Entry 3RMX (X-ray diffraction, 2.75 A resolution); this record covers chain A.

Chain A:
Name: Botulinum neurotoxin type D
From: Clostridium botulinum
Notes: fragment: Receptor Binding Domain
UniProt: P19321 (BXD_CLOBO); residue numbers follow UniProt; this construct covers 862-1276
Amino-acid sequence (415 residues; each row starts with the number of its first residue):
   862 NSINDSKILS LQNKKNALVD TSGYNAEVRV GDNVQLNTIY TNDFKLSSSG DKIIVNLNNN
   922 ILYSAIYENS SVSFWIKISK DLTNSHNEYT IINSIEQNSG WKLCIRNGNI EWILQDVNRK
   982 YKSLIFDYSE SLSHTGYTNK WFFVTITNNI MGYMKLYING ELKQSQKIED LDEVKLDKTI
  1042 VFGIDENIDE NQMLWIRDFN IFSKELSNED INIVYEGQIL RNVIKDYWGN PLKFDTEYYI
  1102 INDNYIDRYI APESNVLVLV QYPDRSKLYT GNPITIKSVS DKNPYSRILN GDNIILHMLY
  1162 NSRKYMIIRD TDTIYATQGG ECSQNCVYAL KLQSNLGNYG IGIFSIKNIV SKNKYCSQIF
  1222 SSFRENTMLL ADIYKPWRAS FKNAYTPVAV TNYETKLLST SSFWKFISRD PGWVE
Disordered / not traced: 922-927, 1178-1182
Disulfides: Cys-1183/Cys-1187
Differences from the reference sequence: engineered mutation Ala-1240 (Phe in P19321)
Curated features (UniProtKB/Swiss-Prot):
  - region: Tyr-1235 to Arg-1239, Ser-1241 to Ala-1245 (Ganglioside-binding loop)
  - motif: Thr-1252 to Glu-1255 (Host ganglioside-binding motif)
  - binding site (N-acetyl-beta-neuraminate): Thr-1172, Asp-1173, Lys-1192, Arg-1239
  - natural variant: Gln-1122 (Q1122R: In strain: CB16)
  - mutagenesis: Lys-1192 (K1192A: Decreased binding of heavy chain (HC) to synaptosomes. Significantly decreased HC binding, whole toxin is dramatically less neurotoxic; when associated with A-1239), Asp-1233 (D1233A: Significantly decreased binding of heavy chain (HC) to synaptosomes, whole toxin is significantly less neurotoxic ...), Tyr-1235 (Y1235A: Significantly decreased binding of heavy chain to synaptosomes, whole toxin is significantly less neurotoxic ...), Trp-1238 (W1238A: Dramatically decreased binding of heavy chain (HC) to synaptosomes, whole toxin is dramatically less neurotoxic ...), Arg-1239 (R1239A: Significantly decreased binding of heavy chain (HC) to synaptosomes, whole toxin is dramatically less neurotoxic ...), Phe-1242 (F1242S: Significantly decreased binding of heavy chain to synaptosomes, whole toxin is dramatically less neurotoxic ...), Asn-1244 (N1244A: Significantly decreased binding of heavy chain to synaptosomes, whole toxin is significantly less neurotoxic), Tyr-1246 (Y1246A/S/W: Significantly decreased binding of heavy chain to synaptosomes, whole toxin is significantly less neurotoxic), Val-1251 (V1251F: Significantly decreased binding of heavy chain to synaptosomes, whole toxin is significantly less neurotoxic), Asn-1253 (N1253A: Significantly decreased binding of heavy chain to synaptosomes), Lys-1257 (K1257A: Decreased binding of heavy chain to synaptosomes), Ser-1262 (S1262F: Decreased binding of heavy chain to synaptosomes)
From the paper describing this entry:
  - mutagenesis - R1239A (8-fold), F1240A: decreased binding to GT1b
  - mutagenesis - F1240A: abolished binding to neurons

Overview:
UniProt lists 4 N-acetyl-beta-neuraminate-binding residues and 12 mutagenesis sites. The paper reports that
R1239A and F1240A reduce binding to GT1b; F1240A abolishes binding to neurons.
Chain A is Botulinum neurotoxin type D (Clostridium botulinum); the structure, Crystal structure of HCR/D
F1240A mutant, was determined by X-ray diffraction together with 3RMY from the same study.
